PDB entry 5TH1 | X-ray diffraction, 2.19 A resolution | chains A and D of the 6 polymer chains in the assembly

# Chain A
Protein: Hemagglutinin HA1 chain
Source organism: Influenza A virus
UniProtKB: A0A0J9X252 (A0A0J9X252_9INFA); the construct lacks a stretch of the UniProt sequence and is renumbered around it, so the offset changes along the chain: 7-129 = UniProt 1-123; 130-158 = UniProt 125-153; 159-263 = UniProt 156-260; 265-276 = UniProt 261-272; 1 more segments
Amino-acid sequence (323 residues; row label = number of the first residue in the row; note: 1 number in that range is skipped by the numbering (no residue carries it; nothing is unmodelled there); a row labelled like 158A-158B holds insertion residues (158A, then the next letters in order)):
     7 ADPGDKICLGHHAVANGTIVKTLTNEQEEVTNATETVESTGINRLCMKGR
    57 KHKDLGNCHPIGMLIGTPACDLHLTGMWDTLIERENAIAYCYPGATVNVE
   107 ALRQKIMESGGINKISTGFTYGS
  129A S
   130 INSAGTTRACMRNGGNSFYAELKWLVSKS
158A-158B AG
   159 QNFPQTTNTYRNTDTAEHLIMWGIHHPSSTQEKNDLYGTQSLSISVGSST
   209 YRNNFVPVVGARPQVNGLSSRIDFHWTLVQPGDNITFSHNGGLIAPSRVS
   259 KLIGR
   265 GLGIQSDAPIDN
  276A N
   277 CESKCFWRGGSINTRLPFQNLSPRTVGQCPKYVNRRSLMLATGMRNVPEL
Disordered / not traced: 7-10, 326
Construct notes: engineered mutation Ala158A (Lys154 in A0A0J9X252), Leu226 (Gln223 in A0A0J9X252), Ser228 (Gly225 in A0A0J9X252)
Cystine bridges: Cys52-Cys277, Cys64-Cys76, Cys97-Cys139, Cys281-Cys305
Covalently attached groups: N-acetylglucosamine (NAG) linked to Asn38, Asn242
What the authors report for this chain:
  - mutagenesis - Q226L/G228S, G228S: abolished binding to alpha2-3 sialosides
  - mutagenesis - Q226L/G228S: unchanged binding to human-type alpha2-6 receptors
  - mutagenesis - D193T: decreased binding to avian-type receptors
  - mutagenesis - D193T/Q226L/G228S: increased binding to human-type receptors
  - specificity-determining residues: Asp193 (proposed by the authors, not directly observed)

# Chain D
Protein: Hemagglutinin HA2 chain
Source organism: Influenza A virus
UniProtKB: A0A0J9X253 (A0A0J9X253_9INFA); numbering as in UniProt (aligned over 2-174)
Amino-acid sequence (180 residues; row label = number of the first residue in the row):
     2 LFGAIAGFLENGWEGMVDGWYGFRHQNAQGTGQAADYKSTQAAIDQITGK
    52 LNRLVEKTNTEFESIESEFSEIEHQIGNVINWTKDSITDIWTYQAELLVA
   102 MENQHTIDMADSEMLNLYERVRKQLRQNAEEDGKGCFEIYHACDDSCMES
   152 IRNNTYDHSQYREEALLNRLNINSGRLVPR
Disordered / not traced: 59-60, 173-181
Construct notes: expression tag (175-181)
Cystine bridges: Cys144-Cys148

# Chain A / chain D interface
Contacting residue pairs - 10 pairs, chain A then chain D:
  Thr28(A) - Arg54(D)
  Leu29(A) - Gly50(D)
  Leu29(A) - Lys51(D)
  Leu29(A) - Arg54(D)
  Leu29(A) - Met102(D)  hydrophobic
  Leu29(A) - Glu103(D)
  Thr30(A) - Gln47(D)
  Thr30(A) - Gly50(D)
  Thr30(A) - Lys51(D)
  Glu32(A) - Glu57(D)
Also at the interface, not in a pair above, chain D (9 interface residues in all): Asp46, His106

# In short
The interface between chain A and chain D involves 4 residues on one side and 9 on the other.
N-acetylglucosamine is covalently linked to Asn38(A) and Asn242(A). From the paper: Q226L/G228S and G228S of
chain A abolish binding to alpha2-3 sialosides; the specificity determinant Asp193(A); 4 substitutions were
tested in all.
Here chain A is Hemagglutinin HA1 chain and chain D is Hemagglutinin HA2 chain, both from Influenza A virus.
Entry 5TH1 (Crystal structure of H10 hemagglutinin mutant (K158aA-Q226L-G228S) from Jiangxi-Donghu (2013)
H10N8 influenza virus in complex with ...) was determined by X-ray diffraction, deposited together with 5TGO,
5TGU, 5TGV, 5TH0, 5THB, 5THC and 5THF.
